7ZR1 - chains C and D of the 5 polymer chains in the assembly; structure by electron microscopy, 4.00 A resolution.

# Chain C (and D)
Protein: DH domain-containing protein
Source organism: Thermochaetoides thermophila
Notes: chain D of this document is another copy of the same molecule, construct and numbering; everything in this record applies to it too
UniProtKB: G0SHW7 (G0SHW7_CHATD); numbering as in UniProt (aligned over 1-1315)
Sequence (1315 residues; numbered 1 to 1315; the number before each row is that of its first residue):
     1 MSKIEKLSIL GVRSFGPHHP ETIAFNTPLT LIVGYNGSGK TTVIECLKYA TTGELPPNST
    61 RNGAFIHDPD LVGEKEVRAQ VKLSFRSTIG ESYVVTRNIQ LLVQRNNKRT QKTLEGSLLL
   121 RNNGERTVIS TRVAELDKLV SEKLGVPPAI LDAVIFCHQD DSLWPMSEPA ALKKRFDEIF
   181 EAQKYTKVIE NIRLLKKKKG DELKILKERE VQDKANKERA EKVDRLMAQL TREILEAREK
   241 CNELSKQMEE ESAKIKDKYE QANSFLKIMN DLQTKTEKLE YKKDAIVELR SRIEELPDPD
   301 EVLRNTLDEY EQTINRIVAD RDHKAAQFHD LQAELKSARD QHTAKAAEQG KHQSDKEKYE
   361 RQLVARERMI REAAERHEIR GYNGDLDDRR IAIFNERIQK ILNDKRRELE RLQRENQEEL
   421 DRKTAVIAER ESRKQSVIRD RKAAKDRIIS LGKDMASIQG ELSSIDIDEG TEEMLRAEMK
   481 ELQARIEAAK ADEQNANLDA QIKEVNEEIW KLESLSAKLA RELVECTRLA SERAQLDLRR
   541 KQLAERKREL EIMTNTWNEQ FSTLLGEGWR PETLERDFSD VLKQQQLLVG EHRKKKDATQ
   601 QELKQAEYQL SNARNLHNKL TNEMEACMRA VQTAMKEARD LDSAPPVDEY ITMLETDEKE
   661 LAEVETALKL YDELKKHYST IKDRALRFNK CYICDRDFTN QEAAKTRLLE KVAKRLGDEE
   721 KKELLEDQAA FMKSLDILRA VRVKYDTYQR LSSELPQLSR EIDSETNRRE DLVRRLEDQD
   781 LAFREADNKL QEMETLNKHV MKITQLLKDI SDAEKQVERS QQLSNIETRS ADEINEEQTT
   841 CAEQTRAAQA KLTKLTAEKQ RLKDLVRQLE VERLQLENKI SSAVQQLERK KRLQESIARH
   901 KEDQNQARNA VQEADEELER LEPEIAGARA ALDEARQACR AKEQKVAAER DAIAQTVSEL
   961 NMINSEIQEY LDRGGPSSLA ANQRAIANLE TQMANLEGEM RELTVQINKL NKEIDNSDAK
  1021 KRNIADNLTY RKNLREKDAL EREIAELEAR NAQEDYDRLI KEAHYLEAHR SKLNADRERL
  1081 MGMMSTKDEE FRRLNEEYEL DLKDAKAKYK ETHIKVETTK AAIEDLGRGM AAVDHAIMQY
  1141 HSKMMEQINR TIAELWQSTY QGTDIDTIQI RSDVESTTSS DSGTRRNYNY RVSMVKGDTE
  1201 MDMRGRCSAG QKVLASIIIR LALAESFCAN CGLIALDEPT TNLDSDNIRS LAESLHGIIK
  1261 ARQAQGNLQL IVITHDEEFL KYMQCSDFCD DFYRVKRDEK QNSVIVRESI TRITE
Unresolved in the structure: 1, 414-942, 1310-1315 (chain D: 1, 414-941, 1310-1315)
Metal / ion sites: Mg2+: Thr41, Gln159 (together with ATP-gamma-S)
Ligand contacts: ATP-gamma-S (AGS; phosphothiophosphoric acid-adenylate ester): Arg13, Ser14, Asn36, Gly37, Ser38, Gly39, Lys40, Thr41, Thr42, Glu45, Gly63, Ala64, Ile66, His67, Asp68, Leu71, Gln159, Glu1238, His1275, Arg1297

# How chain C and chain D interact
Contacting residue pairs (63):
  Asn36(C) with Cys1207(D)
  Pro57(C) with Asp1202(D); Arg1204(D)
  Asn58(C) with Arg1191(D); Asp1202(D)
  Ser59(C) with Asp1202(D), hydrogen bond
  His158(C) with Arg1204(D); Gly1205(D)
  Gln159(C) with Gly1205(D), hydrogen bond (side chain-backbone); Cys1207(D), hydrogen bond
  Asp160(C) with Arg1204(D), salt bridge; Gly1205(D)
  Asp161(C) with Glu168(D); Arg1204(D), salt bridge
  Glu168(C) with Lys174(D), salt bridge; Arg175(D)
  Ala170(C) with Lys174(D)
  Ala171(C) with Ala171(D), hydrophobic
  Lys174(C) with Ala170(D)
  Arg175(C) with Glu168(D), salt bridge
  Lys207(C) with Ile205(D); Arg209(D)
  Glu277(C) with Glu277(D); Lys278(D); Tyr281(D)
  Tyr281(C) with Glu277(D); Tyr281(D), hydrophobic
  Leu289(C) with Arg292(D)
  Ser291(C) with Arg1022(D)
  Arg292(C) with Arg292(D); Arg1022(D); Asp1026(D), salt bridge
  Ala347(C) with Ala346(D); Gly350(D)
  Gly350(C) with Ala347(D); Lys351(D), hydrogen bond (backbone-side chain)
  Lys351(C) with Gly350(D)
  Gln353(C) with Lys351(D), hydrogen bond
  Ser354(C) with Lys351(D)
  Lys358(C) with Lys358(D)
  Arg1022(C) with Ser291(D); Arg292(D)
  Glu1078(C) with Glu1078(D)
  Arg1079(C) with Glu1078(D), hydrogen bond (side chain-backbone); Met1081(D)
  Met1081(C) with Arg1079(D)
  Gly1082(C) with Arg1079(D); Thr1086(D)
  Met1083(C) with Gly1082(D); Ser1085(D); Thr1086(D)
  Thr1086(C) with Met1083(D), hydrogen bond; Thr1086(D), hydrogen bond; Glu1090(D)
  Glu1090(C) with Glu1090(D); Arg1093(D), salt bridge
  Arg1093(C) with Glu1090(D), salt bridge; Arg1093(D)
  Leu1094(C) with Arg1093(D)
  Met1201(C) with Asn58(D)
  Glu1238(C) with Cys1207(D), hydrogen bond
  Asn1242(C) with Asn1242(D), hydrogen bond
  His1275(C) with Cys1207(D), hydrogen bond
Also at the interface, not in a pair above, chain C (50 interface residues in all): Asn107, Leu203, Lys204, Val211, Thr343, Ala346, Asp355, Met962, Ala1075, Ser1085, Arg1204
Also at the interface, not in a pair above, chain D (44 interface residues in all): Asp160, Asp201, Gln212, Glu288, His342, Ser354, Met962, Asp1198, Arg1206

# Summary
Chain C and chain D form an interface of 50 and 44 residues respectively, with 11 hydrogen bonds and 7 salt
bridges. Polar pairs include Asp160(C)-Arg1204(D), Asp161(C)-Arg1204(D) and Glu168(C)-Lys174(D). Bound to
chain C: ATP-gamma-S. Thr41(C) and Gln159(C) coordinate Mg2+.
Both chains are DH domain-containing protein (Thermochaetoides thermophila). Entry 7ZR1 (Chaetomium
thermophilum Mre11-Rad50-Nbs1 complex bound to ATPyS (composite structure)) was determined by electron
microscopy together with 8BAH from the same study.
